Entry 8G4D (electron microscopy, 3.60 A resolution); this record covers chains A and D of the 5 polymer chains in the assembly.

== Chain A ==
Molecule: Bacitracin export permease protein BceB
Organism: Bacillus subtilis subsp. subtilis str. 168
UniProt: O34741 (BCEB_BACSU); residues 1-646 here = UniProt positions 1-646
Chain sequence (646 residues; each row starts with the number of its first residue):
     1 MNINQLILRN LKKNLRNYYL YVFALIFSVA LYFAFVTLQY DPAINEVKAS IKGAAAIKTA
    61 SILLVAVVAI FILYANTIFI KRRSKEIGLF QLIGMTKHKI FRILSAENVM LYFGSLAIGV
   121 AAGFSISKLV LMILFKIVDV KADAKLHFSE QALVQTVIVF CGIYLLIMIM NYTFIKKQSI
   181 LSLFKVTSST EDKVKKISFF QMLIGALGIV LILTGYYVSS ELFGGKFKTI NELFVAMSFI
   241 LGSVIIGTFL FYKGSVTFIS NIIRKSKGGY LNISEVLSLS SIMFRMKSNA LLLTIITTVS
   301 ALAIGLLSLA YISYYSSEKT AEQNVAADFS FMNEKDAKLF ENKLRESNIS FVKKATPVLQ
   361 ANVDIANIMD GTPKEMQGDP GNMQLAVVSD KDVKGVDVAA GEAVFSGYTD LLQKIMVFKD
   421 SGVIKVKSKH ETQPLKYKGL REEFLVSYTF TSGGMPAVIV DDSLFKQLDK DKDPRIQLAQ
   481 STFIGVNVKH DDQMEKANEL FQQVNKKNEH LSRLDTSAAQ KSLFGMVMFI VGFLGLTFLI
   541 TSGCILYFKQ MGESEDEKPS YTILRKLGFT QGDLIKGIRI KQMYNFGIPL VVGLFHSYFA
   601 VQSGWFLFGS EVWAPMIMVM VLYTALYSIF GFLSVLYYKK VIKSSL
Disordered / not traced: 184-194

== Chain D ==
Molecule: Sensor protein BceS
Organism: Bacillus subtilis subsp. subtilis str. 168
Notes: EC 2.7.13.3
UniProt: O35044 (BCES_BACSU); residues 1-334 here = UniProt positions 1-334
Chain sequence (334 residues; row label = number of the first residue in the row):
     1 MIKAFLIERR SWIAAFLFQQ ALMLFIAFVD PSISFGNVLY MVYLCILFFI IFLWFRYRKE
    61 TAFYKSLKTW ENNLDVTAIN EPETPFEAMV ERSIAGQTEH LKQTAARHRL ALENEKDELM
   121 AWIHEVKTPL TAMHLIIDRM EEKALKSQLS YEWLRIHLLL DQQLHQKRIS FIENDLSVEF
   181 IQLQPLIFKE IKDLQSWCIQ KGIGFDIQLE AKEVLSDAKW LAFIIRQLLT NAVKYSEASE
   241 IEIKSFQKGE QTQLQVKDCG RGIDPKDVPR IFDKGFTSTT DHHDQASTGM GLYLAKKAAA
   301 PLLIHIDVES EFGAGTVFTL TFPIRNQFEH VISV
Swiss-Prot annotation at these positions:
  - modified residue: His-124 (Phosphohistidine)
Reported in the primary citation:
  - conformationally variable residues (helix shift): Gly-96
  - mutagenesis - E115K, E115K/K116E: decreased catalytic activity
  - mutagenesis - E115K/H124Q: unchanged catalytic activity
  - post-translational modification sites: His-124 (proposed by the authors, not directly observed)

== Chain A / chain D interface ==
Pairs across the interface (4; chain A residue first):
  Met-132(A) / Val-29(D)  hydrophobic
  Met-132(A) / Asp-30(D)
  Lys-136(A) / Phe-28(D)
  Lys-141(A) / Pro-31(D)
Also at the interface, not in a pair above, chain A (5 interface residues in all): Leu-129, Ile-133
Also at the interface, not in a pair above, chain D (6 interface residues in all): Phe-25, Ile-26

== Summary ==
The interface between chain A and chain D involves 5 residues on one side and 6 on the other. From the paper:
E115K and E115K/K116E of chain D reduce catalytic activity; a modification site at His-124(D).
Here chain A is Bacitracin export permease protein BceB and chain D is Sensor protein BceS, both from Bacillus
subtilis subsp. subtilis str. 168. Entry 8G4D (BceABS ATPgS tilted BceS) was determined by electron microscopy
together with 8G3A, 8G3B, 8G3F, 8G3L and 8G4C from the same study.
